Entry 3PUZ (X-ray diffraction, 2.90 A resolution); this record covers chains A and B of the 5 polymer chains in the assembly.

[Chain A (and B)]
Name: Fused maltose transport subunit, ATP-binding component of ABC superfamily; regulatory protein
From: Escherichia coli
Notes: chain B of this document is another copy of the same molecule, construct and numbering; everything in this record applies to it too
UniProt: B1XC34 (B1XC34_ECODH); numbering as in UniProt (aligned over 1-371)
Amino-acid sequence (381 residues; each row starts with the number of its first residue):
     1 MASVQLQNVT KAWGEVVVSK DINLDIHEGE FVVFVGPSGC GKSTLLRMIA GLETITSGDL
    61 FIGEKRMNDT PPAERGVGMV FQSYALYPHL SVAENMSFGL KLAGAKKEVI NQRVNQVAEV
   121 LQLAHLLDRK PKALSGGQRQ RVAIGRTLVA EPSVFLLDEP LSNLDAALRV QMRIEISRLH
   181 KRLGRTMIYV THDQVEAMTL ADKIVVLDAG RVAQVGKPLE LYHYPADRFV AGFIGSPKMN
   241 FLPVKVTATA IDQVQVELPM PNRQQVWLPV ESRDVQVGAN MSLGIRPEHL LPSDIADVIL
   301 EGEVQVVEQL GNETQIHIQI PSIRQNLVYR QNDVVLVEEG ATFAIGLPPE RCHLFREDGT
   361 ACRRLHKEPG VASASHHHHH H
Unresolved in the structure: 1, 372-381
Construct notes: expression tag (372-381)
Bound ions: Mg2+: Ser43, Gln82 (together with AMP-PNP)
Small-molecule neighbours: AMP-PNP (ANP; phosphoaminophosphonic acid-adenylate ester): Trp13, Pro37, Ser38, Gly39, Cys40, Gly41, Lys42, Ser43, Thr44

[How chain A and chain B interact]
Contacting residue pairs (49):
  Pro37(A) - Asp165(B)
  Ser38(A) - Asp165(B)  hydrogen bond
  Asp165(A) - Pro37(B)
  Asp165(A) - Ser38(B)  hydrogen bond
  Asp165(A) - His192(B)
  Ala166(A) - His192(B)  hydrogen bond (backbone-side chain)
  Ala166(A) - Asp193(B)
  Arg169(A) - His192(B)
  Arg173(A) - Glu308(B)  salt bridge
  Ile174(A) - Glu308(B)
  Ile174(A) - His317(B)
  His192(A) - Leu164(B)
  His192(A) - Asp165(B)
  His192(A) - Ala166(B)  hydrogen bond (side chain-backbone)
  His192(A) - Arg169(B)
  Asp193(A) - Ala166(B)
  Met198(A) - Gln309(B)
  Met198(A) - Leu310(B)
  Thr199(A) - Glu308(B)
  Leu219(A) - Gly311(B)
  Tyr222(A) - Gly311(B)
  Tyr222(A) - Asn312(B)
  His223(A) - Val334(B)
  Glu288(A) - Asn312(B)
  Glu308(A) - Ile174(B)
  Glu308(A) - Thr199(B)
  Gln309(A) - Met198(B)
  Gln309(A) - Leu219(B)
  Leu310(A) - Val195(B)  hydrophobic
  Leu310(A) - Met198(B)
  Leu310(A) - Thr199(B)
  Gly311(A) - Met198(B)
  Gly311(A) - Leu219(B)
  Gly311(A) - Tyr222(B)
  Asn312(A) - Tyr222(B)
  Asn312(A) - Glu288(B)
  Asn312(A) - Arg330(B)  hydrogen bond
  Glu313(A) - Arg330(B)  salt bridge
  His317(A) - Ile174(B)
  Asn326(A) - Arg178(B)
  Arg330(A) - Asn312(B)  hydrogen bond
  Arg330(A) - Glu313(B)  salt bridge
  Asn332(A) - Asn332(B)  hydrogen bond
  Asp333(A) - Arg351(B)  salt bridge
  Val334(A) - Pro369(B)  hydrophobic
  Leu336(A) - Gly370(B)
  Arg351(A) - Asp333(B)  salt bridge
  Pro369(A) - Val334(B)
  Gly370(A) - Leu336(B)
Also at the interface, not in a pair above, chain A (38 interface residues in all): Asn163, Leu164, Val170, Lys181, Val195, Gln305, Val306
Also at the interface, not in a pair above, chain B (39 interface residues in all): Asn163, Arg173, Ser177, Lys181, His223, Ser236, Gln305, Val306

[Summary]
Chain A and chain B form an interface of 38 and 39 residues respectively; the contacts include 7 hydrogen
bonds and 5 salt bridges. Among the polar pairs are Arg173(A)-Glu308(B), Glu313(A)-Arg330(B) and
Asp333(A)-Arg351(B). Chain A binds AMP-PNP. Ser43(A) and Gln82(A) coordinate Mg2+.
Chain A and chain B are both Fused maltose transport subunit, ATP-binding component of ABC superfamily;
regulatory protein (Escherichia coli); the structure, Crystal Structure of a pre-translocation state
MBP-Maltose transporter complex bound to AMP-PNP, was determined by X-ray diffraction, deposited together with
3PUY and 3PV0.
